PDB entry 7OO4 | X-ray diffraction, 2.10 A resolution | chain A

== Chain A ==
Molecule: Haloalkane dehalogenase
Organism: Rhodococcus sp
Notes: EC 3.8.1.5
UniProtKB: P0A3G3 (DHAA_RHOSO); numbering as in UniProt (aligned over 3-293)
Chain sequence (300 residues; numbered 1 to 300; the number before each row is that of its first residue):
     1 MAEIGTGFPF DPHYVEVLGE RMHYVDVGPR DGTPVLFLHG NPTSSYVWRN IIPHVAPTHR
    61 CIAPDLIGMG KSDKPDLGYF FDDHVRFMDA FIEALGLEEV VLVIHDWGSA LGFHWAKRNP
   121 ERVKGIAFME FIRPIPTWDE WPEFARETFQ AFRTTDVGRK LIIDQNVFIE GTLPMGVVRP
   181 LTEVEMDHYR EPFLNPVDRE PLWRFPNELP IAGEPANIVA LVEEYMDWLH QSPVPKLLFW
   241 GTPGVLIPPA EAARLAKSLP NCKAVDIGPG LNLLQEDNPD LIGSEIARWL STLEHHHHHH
Unresolved in the structure: 1-2, 295-300
Sequence notes: initiating methionine (1); expression tag (2, 294-300); engineered mutation V47 (Leu in P0A3G3), T58 (Ser in P0A3G3), G78 (Asp in P0A3G3), F87 (Tyr in P0A3G3), M88 (Leu in P0A3G3), F128 (Cys in P0A3G3), T155 (Ala in P0A3G3), K160 (Glu in P0A3G3), V167 (Ala in P0A3G3), T172 (Ala in P0A3G3), M175 (Lys in P0A3G3), G176 (Cys in P0A3G3), N195 (Lys in P0A3G3), E224 (Ala in P0A3G3), D227 (Asn in P0A3G3), K257 (Glu in P0A3G3), A264 (Thr in P0A3G3), N272 (His in P0A3G3), L273 (Tyr in P0A3G3), S291 (Pro in P0A3G3), T292 (Ala in P0A3G3)
Curated features (UniProtKB/Swiss-Prot):
  - active site: D106 (Nucleophile), E130 (Proton donor)
Covalently attached groups: compound VF2 linked to D106
Small-molecule neighbours: VF2 (4-[(E)-2-[1-(7-chloranylheptyl)pyridin-1-ium-4-yl]ethenyl]-N,N-dimethyl-aniline): N41, W107, F144, A145, T148, F149, T172, M175, G176, V245, L246, N272
What the authors report for this chain:
  - binding site for VF2: F144, A145, T148, T172, M175
  - binding site for VF2: D106 (citing earlier work)
  - catalytic residues: D106 (citing earlier work)
  - mutagenesis - M175Y/V245A/L271D, M175Y/L271D: increased binding to VF2

== Summary ==
Covalently linked compound VF2: at D106. From UniProt: active-site residues D106 and E130. The paper reports
the catalytic residue D106; M175Y/V245A/L271D and M175Y/L271D increase binding to VF2.
Chain A is Haloalkane dehalogenase (Rhodococcus sp); the structure, HaloTag Engineering for Enhanced
Fluorogenicity and Kinetics with a Styrylpyridine Dye, was determined by X-ray diffraction (same publication
as 7OND).
